Entry 3AZF (X-ray diffraction, 2.70 A resolution); this record covers chains D and J of the 10 polymer chains in the assembly.

# Chain D
Name: Histone H2B type 1-J
Source organism: Homo sapiens
UniProtKB: P06899 (H2B1J_HUMAN); residues 0-125 here correspond to UniProt positions 1-126 (UniProt number = residue number + 1)
Amino-acid sequence (129 residues; numbered -3 to 125; the number before each row is that of its first residue; numbers below 1 keep their minus sign (Gly-3 is residue -3)):
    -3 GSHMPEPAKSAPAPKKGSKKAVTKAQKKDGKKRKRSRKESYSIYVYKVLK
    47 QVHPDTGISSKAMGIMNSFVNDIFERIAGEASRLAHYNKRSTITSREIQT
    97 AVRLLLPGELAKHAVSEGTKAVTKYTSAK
Disordered / not traced: -3 to 30, 125
Construct notes: expression tag (-3 to -1)
Ion coordination: Mn2+ near Val48 (its only coordinating residue here)
UniProt features mapped onto this chain:
  - modified residue: Pro1 (N-acetylproline), Glu2 (ADP-ribosyl glutamic acid), Lys5 (N6-(2-hydroxyisobutyryl)lysine), Ser6 (ADP-ribosylserine), Lys11 (N6-(beta-hydroxybutyryl)lysine), Lys12 (N6-(2-hydroxyisobutyryl)lysine), Ser14 (Phosphoserine), Lys15 (N6-acetyllysine), Lys16 (N6-(beta-hydroxybutyryl)lysine), Lys20 (N6-(2-hydroxyisobutyryl)lysine), Lys23 (N6-(2-hydroxyisobutyryl)lysine), Lys24 (N6-(2-hydroxyisobutyryl)lysine), Lys34 (N6-(2-hydroxyisobutyryl)lysine), Glu35 (PolyADP-ribosyl glutamic acid), Ser36 (Phosphoserine), Lys43 (N6-(2-hydroxyisobutyryl)lysine), Lys46 (N6-(2-hydroxyisobutyryl)lysine), Lys57 (N6,N6-dimethyllysine), Arg79 (Dimethylated arginine), Lys85 (N6,N6,N6-trimethyllysine) and 6 more in UniProt
  - glycosylation: Ser112 (O-linked (GlcNAc) serine)
  - cross-link (Glycyl lysine isopeptide (Lys-Gly)): Lys5 (interchain with G-Cter in SUMO2), Lys20 (interchain with G-Cter in SUMO2), Lys34 (interchain with G-Cter in ubiquitin), Lys120 (interchain with G-Cter in ubiquitin)

# Chain J
Molecule: 146-nt DNA strand
Sequence (146 nucleotides; each row starts with the number of its first residue):
   147 ATCAATATCCACCTGCAGATTCTACCAAAAGTGTATTTGGAAACTGCTCC
   197 ATCAAAAGGCATGTTCAGCTGAATTCAGCTGAACATGCCTTTTGATGGAG
   247 CAGTTTCCAAATACACTTTTGGTAGAATCTGCAGGTGGATATTGAT
Disordered / not traced: 147
Ion coordination: Mn2+ site 1 near DG185 (its only coordinating residue here); Mn2+ site 2 near DG217 (its only coordinating residue here); Mn2+ site 3 near DG267 (its only coordinating residue here); Mn2+ site 4 near DG280 (its only coordinating residue here)

# Interface between chain D and chain J
Residue-residue contacts (11):
  Arg31(D) with DG271(J), phosphate contact
  Ser32(D) with DA270(J), phosphate contact
  Arg33(D) with DT269(J), phosphate contact; DA270(J), phosphate contact
  Lys34(D) with DT269(J), hydrogen bond to the phosphate; DA270(J), hydrogen bond to the phosphate
  Glu35(D) with DT269(J), phosphate contact
  Ser36(D) with DT269(J), hydrogen bond to the phosphate
  Ile39(D) with DG268(J), sugar contact; DT269(J), phosphate contact
  Tyr40(D) with DG268(J), hydrogen bond to the phosphate
Also at the interface, not in a pair above, chain J (5 interface residues in all): DT194

# Overview
Chain D and chain J form an interface of 8 and 5 residues respectively; the contacts include 4 hydrogen bonds.
Polar contacts include Lys34(D)-DT269(J), Lys34(D)-DA270(J) and Ser36(D)-DT269(J).
Chain D is Histone H2B type 1-J (Homo sapiens) and chain J is a 146-nt DNA strand; the structure, Crystal
Structure of Human Nucleosome Core Particle Containing H3K79Q mutation, was determined by X-ray diffraction,
deposited together with 3AYW, 3AZE, 3AZG, 3AZH, 3AZJ, 3AZK and 3 further entries.
